PDB entry 4L62 | X-ray diffraction, 2.90 A resolution | chains C and R of the 6 polymer chains in the assembly

== Chain C ==
Molecule: Transcriptional regulator
Organism: Pseudomonas aeruginosa
UniProtKB: Q9I1S1 (Q9I1S1_PSEAE); residue numbers follow UniProt; this construct covers 4-193
Amino-acid sequence (190 residues; each row starts with the number of its first residue):
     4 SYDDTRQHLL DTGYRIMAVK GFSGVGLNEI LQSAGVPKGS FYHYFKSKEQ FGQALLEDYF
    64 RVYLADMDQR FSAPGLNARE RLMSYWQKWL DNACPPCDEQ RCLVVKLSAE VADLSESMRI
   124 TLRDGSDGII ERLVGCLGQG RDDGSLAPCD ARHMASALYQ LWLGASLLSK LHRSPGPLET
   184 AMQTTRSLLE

== Chain R ==
Molecule: 25-nt DNA strand
Sequence (25 nucleotides; numbered 1 to 25; the number before each row is that of its first residue):
     1 TGAATTAGAC CAGTCGTCTA GAAAC

== Chain C / chain R interface ==
Contacting residue pairs (11; chain C residue first):
  Val28(C) with DT19(R), phosphate contact
  Gly29(C) with DT19(R), phosphate contact
  Leu30(C) with DT19(R), hydrogen bond to the phosphate
  Asn31(C) with DC18(R), phosphate contact; DT19(R), base contact
  Tyr45(C) with DT19(R), sugar contact; DA20(R), hydrogen bond to the phosphate; DG21(R), base contact
  Ser50(C) with DA20(R), phosphate contact
  Lys51(C) with DT19(R), salt bridge to the phosphate; DA20(R), hydrogen bond to the phosphate
Interface residues without a listed pair, chain C (9 interface residues in all): Gly42, Lys49

== Summary ==
Chain C and chain R form an interface of 9 and 4 residues respectively, with 3 hydrogen bonds and 1 salt
bridge. Among the polar pairs are Leu30(C)-DT19(R), Tyr45(C)-DA20(R) and Lys51(C)-DA20(R).
Chain C is Transcriptional regulator (Pseudomonas aeruginosa) and chain R is a 25-nt DNA strand; the
structure, Crystal Structure of Pseudomonas aeruginosa transcriptional regulator PA2196 bound to its operator
DNA, was determined by X-ray diffraction.
